PDB entry 1IWE | X-ray diffraction, 2.10 A resolution | chains A and B

# Chain A (and B)
Protein: Adenylosuccinate Synthetase
From: Mus musculus
Notes: EC 6.3.4.4; chain B of this document is another copy of the same molecule, construct and numbering; everything in this record applies to it too
UniProtKB: P28650 (PURA1_MOUSE); numbering as in UniProt (aligned over 1-457)
Amino-acid sequence (457 residues; each row starts with the number of its first residue):
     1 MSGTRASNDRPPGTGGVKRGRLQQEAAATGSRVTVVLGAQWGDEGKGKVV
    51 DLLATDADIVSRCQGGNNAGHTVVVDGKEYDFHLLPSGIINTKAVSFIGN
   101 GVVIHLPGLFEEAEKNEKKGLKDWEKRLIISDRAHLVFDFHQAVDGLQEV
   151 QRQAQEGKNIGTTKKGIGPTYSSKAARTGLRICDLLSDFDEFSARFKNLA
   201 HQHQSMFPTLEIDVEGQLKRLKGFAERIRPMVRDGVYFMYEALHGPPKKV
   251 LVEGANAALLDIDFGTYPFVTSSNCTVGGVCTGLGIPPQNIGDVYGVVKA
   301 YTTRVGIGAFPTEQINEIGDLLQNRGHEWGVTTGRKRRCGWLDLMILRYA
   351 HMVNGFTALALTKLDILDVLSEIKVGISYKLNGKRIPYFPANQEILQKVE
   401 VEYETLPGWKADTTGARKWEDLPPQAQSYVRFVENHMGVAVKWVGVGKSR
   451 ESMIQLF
Disordered / not traced: 1-27 (chain B: 1-26)
UniProt features mapped onto this chain:
  - active site: Asp43 (Proton acceptor), His71 (Proton donor)
  - binding site (GTP): Gly42 to Lys48, Gly70 to Thr72, Arg337, Lys363 to Asp365, Gly445 to Lys448
  - binding site (IMP): Asp43 to Lys46, Asn68 to His71, Thr163, Arg177, Asn256, Thr271, Arg335
  - binding site (Mg(2+)): Asp43, Gly70
  - binding site (substrate): Asp43, Val331 to Arg337
Small-molecule neighbours: inosinic acid (IMP): Trp41, Gly42, Asp43, Asn68, Ala69, Gly70, Ile160, Gly161, Thr162, Thr163, Lys164, Ile167, Gly168, Asn256, Leu260, Val270, Thr271, Val305, Gly306, Ile307, Arg335

# How chain A and chain B interact
Contacting residue pairs (122):
  Asn100(A) - Asp263(B)  hydrogen bond
  Asn100(A) - Phe264(B)
  Asp132(A) - Ala391(B)
  Arg133(A) - Asp263(B)
  Arg133(A) - Tyr349(B)  hydrogen bond
  Arg133(A) - Phe389(B)  hydrogen bond (side chain-backbone)
  Arg133(A) - Pro390(B)
  Arg133(A) - Ala391(B)
  His135(A) - Tyr267(B)
  Gln151(A) - Gln202(B)
  Arg152(A) - Ala176(B)
  Thr162(A) - Arg177(B)  hydrogen bond
  Gly168(A) - Arg177(B)
  Tyr171(A) - Ala175(B)
  Ser172(A) - Ser172(B)  hydrogen bond (backbone-side chain)
  Ser172(A) - Ala175(B)
  Ser172(A) - Ala176(B)  hydrogen bond (side chain-backbone)
  Lys174(A) - Ile262(B)
  Lys174(A) - Asp263(B)  salt bridge
  Ala175(A) - Tyr171(B)
  Ala175(A) - Ser172(B)
  Ala175(A) - Ile262(B)  hydrophobic
  Ala175(A) - Ser272(B)  hydrogen bond (backbone-side chain)
  Arg177(A) - Thr162(B)
  Arg177(A) - Gly168(B)
  Arg177(A) - Tyr267(B)  hydrogen bond (backbone-side chain)
  Arg177(A) - Pro268(B)
  Arg177(A) - Val270(B)  hydrogen bond (side chain-backbone)
  Arg177(A) - Thr271(B)
  Arg177(A) - Ser272(B)  hydrogen bond
  Thr178(A) - Tyr267(B)
  Gly179(A) - Tyr267(B)  hydrogen bond (backbone-side chain)
  Arg181(A) - Asp263(B)
  Arg181(A) - Tyr267(B)
  Arg181(A) - Ala391(B)  hydrogen bond (side chain-backbone)
  Ser187(A) - Asn392(B)  hydrogen bond
  Ser187(A) - Glu394(B)  hydrogen bond
  Asp188(A) - Glu394(B)
  Asn198(A) - Gln155(B)
  Asn198(A) - Glu156(B)  hydrogen bond
  Ser205(A) - Ser205(B)
  Met206(A) - Gln202(B)
  Met206(A) - Met206(B)  hydrophobic
  Asp234(A) - Tyr388(B)
  Asp234(A) - Phe389(B)
  Val236(A) - Tyr349(B)  hydrophobic
  Val236(A) - Met352(B)  hydrophobic
  Val236(A) - Val353(B)  hydrophobic
  Tyr237(A) - Met352(B)  hydrophobic
  Tyr237(A) - Pro387(B)
  Tyr237(A) - Tyr388(B)  hydrophobic
  Tyr240(A) - Met352(B)  hydrophobic
  Ile262(A) - Lys174(B)
  Asp263(A) - Asn100(B)  hydrogen bond
  Asp263(A) - Arg133(B)
  Asp263(A) - Lys174(B)  salt bridge
  Asp263(A) - Arg181(B)  hydrogen bond (backbone-side chain)
  Asp263(A) - Thr282(B)
  Phe264(A) - Asn100(B)
  Phe264(A) - Val236(B)  hydrophobic
  Phe264(A) - Cys281(B)
  Phe264(A) - Thr282(B)
  Phe264(A) - Gly285(B)
  Tyr267(A) - His135(B)
  Tyr267(A) - Lys174(B)
  Tyr267(A) - Arg177(B)  hydrogen bond (side chain-backbone)
  Tyr267(A) - Thr178(B)
  Tyr267(A) - Gly179(B)  hydrogen bond (side chain-backbone)
  Tyr267(A) - Arg181(B)
  Pro268(A) - Arg177(B)
  Pro268(A) - Arg195(B)
  Val270(A) - Arg177(B)  hydrogen bond (backbone-side chain)
  Ser272(A) - Ala175(B)  hydrogen bond (side chain-backbone)
  Ser272(A) - Arg177(B)  hydrogen bond
  Asn274(A) - Thr282(B)
  Val277(A) - Pro287(B)  hydrophobic
  Val277(A) - Pro288(B)
  Gly278(A) - Cys281(B)
  Gly278(A) - Thr282(B)
  Gly279(A) - Thr282(B)
  Cys281(A) - Phe264(B)
  Cys281(A) - Gly278(B)
  Thr282(A) - Asp263(B)
  Thr282(A) - Phe264(B)
  Thr282(A) - Asn274(B)
  Thr282(A) - Gly278(B)
  Thr282(A) - Gly279(B)
  Gly285(A) - Phe264(B)
  Gly285(A) - Met352(B)
  Gly285(A) - Val353(B)
  Ile286(A) - Val353(B)
  Pro287(A) - Met352(B)
  Pro287(A) - Val353(B)
  Pro287(A) - Asn354(B)
  Pro287(A) - Gly355(B)
  Pro288(A) - Val277(B)
  Pro288(A) - Pro288(B)
  Pro288(A) - Ile291(B)  hydrophobic
  Gln289(A) - Gly355(B)  hydrogen bond (side chain-backbone)
  Ile291(A) - Pro288(B)  hydrophobic
  Tyr349(A) - Arg133(B)  hydrogen bond
  Tyr349(A) - Val236(B)  hydrophobic
  Met352(A) - Val236(B)  hydrophobic
  Met352(A) - Tyr240(B)  hydrophobic
  Met352(A) - Gly285(B)
  Met352(A) - Pro287(B)
  Val353(A) - Gly285(B)
  Val353(A) - Ile286(B)
  Val353(A) - Pro287(B)
  Asn354(A) - Pro287(B)
  Gly355(A) - Pro287(B)
  Gly355(A) - Gln289(B)  hydrogen bond (backbone-side chain)
  Tyr388(A) - Asp234(B)
  Tyr388(A) - Tyr237(B)  hydrophobic
  Phe389(A) - Arg133(B)  hydrogen bond (backbone-side chain)
  Phe389(A) - Asp234(B)
  Pro390(A) - Arg133(B)
  Ala391(A) - Asp132(B)
  Ala391(A) - Arg133(B)
  Ala391(A) - Arg181(B)  hydrogen bond (backbone-side chain)
  Ala391(A) - Cys183(B)
  Asn392(A) - Ser187(B)  hydrogen bond
Interface residues without a listed pair, chain A (64 interface residues in all): Gly101, Glu156, Ile160, Ser173, Ala176, Cys183, Gln202, Thr271, Leu284, Pro387
Interface residues without a listed pair, chain B (67 interface residues in all): Gly101, Gln151, Arg152, Ile160, Ser173, Asn198, His203, Leu284

# Overview
64 residues of chain A and 67 residues of chain B are in contact; the contacts include 28 hydrogen bonds and 2
salt bridges. Polar pairs include Lys174(A)-Asp263(B), Asn100(A)-Asp263(B) and Arg133(A)-Tyr349(B). Chain A
binds inosinic acid.
Both chains are Adenylosuccinate Synthetase (Mus musculus). Entry 1IWE (IMP Complex of the Recombinant
Mouse-Muscle Adenylosuccinate Synthetase) was determined by X-ray diffraction, deposited together with 1LNY,
1LON and 1LOO.
